8RO1 - chains 6 and N of the 49 polymer chains in the assembly; structure by electron microscopy, 3.00 A resolution.

== Chain 6 ==
Molecule: U6 snRNA
From: Caenorhabditis elegans
Sequence (101 nucleotides; each row starts with the number of its first residue):
     1 GUUCUUCCGAGAACAUAUACUAAAAUUGGAACAAUACAGAGAAGAUUAGC
    51 AUGGCCCCUGCGCAAGGAUGACACGCAAAUUCGUGAAGCGUUCCAAAUUU
   101 U
Bound ions: Mg2+ site 1: A43, U47; Mg2+ site 2: A48, G49, U69; Mg2+ site 3: C50, G66 (shared with 1 residue of chain A); Mg2+ site 4: G67, U69; Mg2+ site 5: U69, G70; Mg2+ site 6 near G70 (its only coordinating residue here)

== Chain N ==
Protein: Protein BUD31 homolog
From: Caenorhabditis elegans
UniProtKB: P34313 (BUD31_CAEEL); residues 1-147 here = UniProt positions 1-147
Chain sequence (147 residues; each row starts with the number of its first residue):
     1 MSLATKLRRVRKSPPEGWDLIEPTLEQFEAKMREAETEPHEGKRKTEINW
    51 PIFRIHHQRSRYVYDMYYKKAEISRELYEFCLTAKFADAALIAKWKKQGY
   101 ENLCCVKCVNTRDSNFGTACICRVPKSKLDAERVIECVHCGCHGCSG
Unresolved in the structure: 1-5
Swiss-Prot annotation at these positions:
  - motif: Arg8 to Lys12 (Nuclear localization signal)
Bound ions: Zn2+ site 1: Cys104, Cys105, Cys108, Cys140; Zn2+ site 2: Cys104, Cys122, Cys142, Cys145; Zn2+ site 3: Cys108, Cys120, Cys122, Cys137

== Interface between chain 6 and chain N ==
Residue-residue contacts - 39 pairs, chain 6 then chain N:
  G1(6) - Asn102(N)  hydrogen bond to the sugar
  G1(6) - Ser146(N)  base contact
  G1(6) - Gly147(N)  base contact
  U2(6) - Glu101(N)  hydrogen bond to the sugar
  A13(6) - Gln98(N)  hydrogen bond to the base
  C14(6) - Gln98(N)  hydrogen bond to the sugar
  C14(6) - Gly99(N)  hydrogen bond to the sugar
  A15(6) - Gly99(N)  sugar contact
  A15(6) - Arg123(N)  hydrogen bond to the sugar
  A15(6) - Pro125(N)  base contact
  A15(6) - Ser146(N)  hydrogen bond to the sugar
  U16(6) - Arg123(N)  sugar contact
  U16(6) - Val124(N)  sugar contact
  U16(6) - Pro125(N)  sugar contact
  U16(6) - Lys128(N)  hydrogen bond to the base
  A17(6) - Thr118(N)  phosphate contact
  A17(6) - Ala119(N)  hydrogen bond to the phosphate
  A17(6) - Cys120(N)  sugar contact
  A17(6) - Ile121(N)  sugar contact
  A17(6) - Val124(N)  sugar contact
  A17(6) - Leu129(N)  base contact
  U18(6) - Ser114(N)  phosphate contact
  U18(6) - Thr118(N)  hydrogen bond to the phosphate
  U18(6) - Ala119(N)  sugar contact
  U18(6) - Cys120(N)  sugar contact
  U18(6) - Ile121(N)  hydrogen bond to the sugar
  U18(6) - Arg133(N)  base contact
  U18(6) - Cys137(N)  base contact
  U18(6) - Val138(N)  hydrogen bond to the base
  U18(6) - His139(N)  hydrogen bond to the sugar
  A19(6) - Ser114(N)  phosphate contact
  A19(6) - Asn115(N)  hydrogen bond to the phosphate
  A19(6) - Arg133(N)  base contact
  A19(6) - Val138(N)  sugar contact
  C20(6) - Asn115(N)  phosphate contact
  A23(6) - Gly42(N)  sugar contact
  A23(6) - Lys43(N)  sugar contact
  A23(6) - Arg44(N)  base contact
  A23(6) - Lys45(N)  hydrogen bond to the phosphate
Interface residues without a listed pair, chain 6 (13 interface residues in all): U21, A22
Interface residues without a listed pair, chain N (29 interface residues in all): Thr46, Tyr100, Asp113, Phe116

== In short ==
13 residues of chain 6 face 29 of chain N across their interface; the contacts include 15 hydrogen bonds.
Polar contacts include A13(6)-Gln98(N), U16(6)-Lys128(N) and U18(6)-Val138(N). A43(6) and U47(6) form the Mg2+
site 1. The Mg2+ site 2 is built by A48(6), G49(6) and U69(6).
Chain 6 is U6 snRNA and chain N is Protein BUD31 homolog, both from Caenorhabditis elegans; the structure,
Structure of the C. elegans Intron Lariat Spliceosome double-primed for disassembly (ILS''), was determined by
electron microscopy.
